8WLE - chains A and C of the 52 polymer chains in the assembly; structure by electron microscopy, 3.00 A resolution.

[Chain A (and C)]
Protein: Flagellar L-ring protein
Organism: Salmonella enterica subsp. enterica serovar Typhimurium str. LT2
Notes: chain C of this document is another copy of the same molecule, construct and numbering; everything in this record applies to it too
UniProtKB: P0A1N8 (FLGH_SALTY); numbering as in UniProt (aligned over 1-232)
Amino-acid sequence (232 residues; each row starts with the number of its first residue):
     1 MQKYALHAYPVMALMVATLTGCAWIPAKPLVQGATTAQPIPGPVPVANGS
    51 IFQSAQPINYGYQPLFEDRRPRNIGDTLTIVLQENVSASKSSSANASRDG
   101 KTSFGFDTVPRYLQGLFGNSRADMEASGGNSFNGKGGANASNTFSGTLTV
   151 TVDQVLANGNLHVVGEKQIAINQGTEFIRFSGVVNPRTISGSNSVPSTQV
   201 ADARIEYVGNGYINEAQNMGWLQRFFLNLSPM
Disordered / not traced: 1-21

[Chain A / chain C interface]
Contacting residue pairs (41):
  Ala-88(A) / Ile-171(C)  hydrophobic
  Lys-90(A) / Ile-171(C)
  Lys-90(A) / Gly-174(C)
  Lys-90(A) / Thr-175(C)
  Lys-90(A) / Glu-176(C)
  Ser-92(A) / Gln-217(C)  hydrogen bond
  Ser-93(A) / Gln-217(C)
  Arg-98(A) / Phe-226(C)
  Arg-98(A) / Leu-227(C)  hydrogen bond (side chain-backbone)
  Arg-98(A) / Ser-230(C)  hydrogen bond
  Arg-98(A) / Met-232(C)
  Gly-100(A) / Met-232(C)
  Thr-102(A) / Met-232(C)
  Ala-126(A) / Met-232(C)  hydrophobic
  Ser-127(A) / Met-232(C)
  Asn-130(A) / Gln-223(C)  hydrogen bond
  Asn-130(A) / Leu-227(C)
  Ser-131(A) / Gln-223(C)  hydrogen bond (backbone-side chain)
  Phe-132(A) / Gln-217(C)
  Phe-132(A) / Asn-218(C)
  Phe-132(A) / Met-219(C)  hydrophobic
  Phe-132(A) / Gln-223(C)
  Gly-134(A) / Ala-216(C)
  Gly-134(A) / Gln-217(C)
  Lys-135(A) / Gln-217(C)
  Gly-136(A) / Ile-213(C)
  Gly-136(A) / Gln-217(C)  hydrogen bond (backbone-side chain)
  Gly-137(A) / Ile-213(C)
  Ala-138(A) / Ile-171(C)
  Ala-138(A) / Asn-172(C)
  Ala-138(A) / Ile-213(C)  hydrophobic
  Asn-139(A) / Asn-172(C)  hydrogen bond (backbone-side chain)
  Leu-156(A) / Pro-39(C)  hydrophobic
  Ala-157(A) / Pro-39(C)
  Ala-157(A) / Ile-40(C)
  Ala-157(A) / Pro-41(C)
  Asn-158(A) / Pro-39(C)
  Asp-202(A) / Thr-35(C)
  Asp-202(A) / Thr-36(C)  hydrogen bond
  Asn-228(A) / Cys-22(C)
  Asn-228(A) / Trp-24(C)
Other interface residues (no listed pair), chain A (28 interface residues in all): Ser-89, Ala-94, Lys-101, Gly-128, Ala-140
Other interface residues (no listed pair), chain C (23 interface residues in all): Gln-173

[Summary]
Chain A and chain C form an interface of 28 and 23 residues respectively; the contacts include 8 hydrogen
bonds. Polar contacts include Ser-92(A)/Gln-217(C), Arg-98(A)/Leu-227(C) and Arg-98(A)/Ser-230(C).
Chain A and chain C are both Flagellar L-ring protein (Salmonella enterica subsp. enterica serovar Typhimurium
str. LT2); the structure, Cryo-EM structure of the LP ring within the flagellar motor-hook complex in the CCW
state, was determined by electron microscopy, deposited together with 8WHT, 8WIW, 8WK3, 8WK4, 8WKI, 8WKK and
11 further entries.
